8ZB4 - chains A and B; structure by X-ray diffraction, 2.70 A resolution.

[Chain A (and B)]
Name: NAD(+) diphosphatase
Organism: Mycobacteroides abscessus
Notes: EC 3.6.1.22; chain B of this document is another copy of the same molecule, construct and numbering; everything in this record applies to it too
Reference sequence: A0A0U1C370 (A0A0U1C370_9MYCO); residue numbers follow UniProt; this construct covers 1-310
Sequence (318 residues; row label = number of the first residue in the row):
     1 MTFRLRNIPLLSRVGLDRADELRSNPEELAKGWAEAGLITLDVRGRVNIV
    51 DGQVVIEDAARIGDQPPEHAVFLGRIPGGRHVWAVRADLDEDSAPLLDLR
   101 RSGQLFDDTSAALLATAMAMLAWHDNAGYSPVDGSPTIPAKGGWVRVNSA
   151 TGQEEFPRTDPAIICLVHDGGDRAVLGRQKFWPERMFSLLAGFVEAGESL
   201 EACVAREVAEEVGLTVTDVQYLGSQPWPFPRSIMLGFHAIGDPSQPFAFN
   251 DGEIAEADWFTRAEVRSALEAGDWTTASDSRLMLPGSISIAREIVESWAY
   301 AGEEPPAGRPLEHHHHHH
Disordered / not traced: 1, 302-318 (chain B: 1, 272-277, 302-318)
Differences from the reference sequence: expression tag (311-318)
Metal / ion sites: Ca2+ site 1 near Glu-21 (its only coordinating residue here); Ca2+ site 2 near Asp-92 (its only coordinating residue here); Ca2+ site 3: Glu-207, Glu-211; Ca2+ site 4: Glu-207, Glu-210, Asp-251; Ca2+ site 5 near Glu-207 (its only coordinating residue here); Ca2+ site 6 near Asp-258 (its only coordinating residue here)
Small-molecule neighbours: NAD (nicotinamide-adenine-dinucleotide): Arg-158, Asp-160, Ala-162, Ile-164, Gln-179, Phe-181, Trp-182, Ser-188, Leu-189, Ala-191, Gly-192, Phe-193, Trp-227, Arg-231, Ser-232, Met-234, Glu-253, Trp-274, Ser-289

[Chain A / chain B interface]
Residue-residue contacts (75):
  Ser-12(A) / Ser-199(B)
  Arg-18(A) / Glu-195(B)  salt bridge
  Arg-18(A) / Ala-196(B)  hydrogen bond (side chain-backbone)
  Arg-18(A) / Gly-197(B)  hydrogen bond (side chain-backbone)
  Arg-18(A) / Glu-198(B)
  Arg-18(A) / Arg-206(B)
  Asp-20(A) / Glu-195(B)
  Asp-20(A) / Glu-210(B)
  Asp-20(A) / Asp-251(B)
  Arg-23(A) / Glu-195(B)  salt bridge
  Thr-116(A) / Ala-196(B)
  Thr-116(A) / Gly-197(B)
  Ala-119(A) / Ala-196(B)  hydrophobic
  Asn-126(A) / Pro-131(B)
  Asn-126(A) / Val-132(B)
  Ala-127(A) / Pro-131(B)  hydrogen bond (backbone-backbone)
  Gly-128(A) / Pro-131(B)  hydrogen bond (backbone-backbone)
  Tyr-129(A) / Ser-130(B)
  Tyr-129(A) / Pro-131(B)  hydrogen bond (backbone-backbone)
  Tyr-129(A) / Val-132(B)
  Tyr-129(A) / Asp-133(B)
  Tyr-129(A) / Gly-134(B)
  Ser-130(A) / Tyr-129(B)
  Pro-131(A) / Asn-126(B)
  Pro-131(A) / Ala-127(B)
  Pro-131(A) / Gly-128(B)  hydrogen bond (backbone-backbone)
  Pro-131(A) / Tyr-129(B)  hydrogen bond (backbone-backbone)
  Val-132(A) / Asn-126(B)
  Val-132(A) / Tyr-129(B)
  Asp-133(A) / Tyr-129(B)
  Gly-134(A) / Tyr-129(B)
  Trp-144(A) / Glu-195(B)
  Phe-156(A) / Arg-158(B)  hydrogen bond (backbone-side chain)
  Pro-157(A) / Arg-158(B)  hydrogen bond (backbone-side chain)
  Arg-158(A) / Phe-156(B)  hydrogen bond (side chain-backbone)
  Arg-158(A) / Pro-157(B)  hydrogen bond (side chain-backbone)
  Arg-158(A) / Arg-158(B)
  Thr-159(A) / Pro-161(B)
  Thr-159(A) / Ala-196(B)
  Pro-161(A) / Thr-159(B)
  Glu-195(A) / Arg-18(B)  salt bridge
  Glu-195(A) / Arg-23(B)  salt bridge
  Ala-196(A) / Arg-18(B)  hydrogen bond (backbone-side chain)
  Ala-196(A) / Thr-116(B)
  Ala-196(A) / Ala-119(B)  hydrophobic
  Ala-196(A) / Thr-159(B)
  Gly-197(A) / Arg-18(B)  hydrogen bond (backbone-side chain)
  Gly-197(A) / Thr-116(B)
  Gly-197(A) / Pro-226(B)
  Glu-198(A) / Arg-18(B)
  Glu-198(A) / Pro-226(B)
  Glu-198(A) / Ile-233(B)
  Ser-199(A) / Ser-12(B)  hydrogen bond (side chain-backbone)
  Ser-199(A) / Ser-224(B)
  Ser-199(A) / Pro-226(B)
  Leu-200(A) / Tyr-221(B)
  Leu-200(A) / Ser-224(B)  hydrogen bond (backbone-side chain)
  Leu-200(A) / Ile-233(B)  hydrophobic
  Leu-200(A) / Leu-235(B)  hydrophobic
  Glu-201(A) / Tyr-221(B)  hydrogen bond
  Glu-201(A) / Ser-224(B)  hydrogen bond
  Arg-206(A) / Arg-18(B)
  Glu-210(A) / Asp-20(B)
  Tyr-221(A) / Leu-200(B)
  Tyr-221(A) / Glu-201(B)  hydrogen bond
  Tyr-221(A) / Tyr-221(B)  hydrophobic
  Ser-224(A) / Ser-199(B)
  Ser-224(A) / Leu-200(B)  hydrogen bond (side chain-backbone)
  Ser-224(A) / Glu-201(B)  hydrogen bond
  Pro-226(A) / Gly-197(B)
  Pro-226(A) / Glu-198(B)
  Ile-233(A) / Glu-198(B)
  Ile-233(A) / Leu-200(B)  hydrophobic
  Leu-235(A) / Leu-200(B)  hydrophobic
  Asp-251(A) / Asp-20(B)
Interface residues without a listed pair, chain A (43 interface residues in all): Ala-115, Met-120, Val-194, Ala-202, Ala-205, Gly-223, Phe-237
Interface residues without a listed pair, chain B (42 interface residues in all): Val-14, Ala-115, Met-120, Trp-144, Val-194, Gly-223, Phe-237

[Overview]
43 residues of chain A face 42 of chain B across their interface; the contacts include 20 hydrogen bonds and 4
salt bridges. Among the polar pairs are Arg-18(A)/Glu-195(B), Arg-23(A)/Glu-195(B) and Arg-18(A)/Ala-196(B).
Ligands of chain A: NAD. Glu-207(A) and Glu-211(A) form the Ca2+ site 3.
Chain A and chain B are both NAD(+) diphosphatase (Mycobacteroides abscessus); the structure, Crystal
structure of NudC from Mycobacterium abscessus in complex with NAD, was determined by X-ray diffraction
together with 8ZB3 and 8ZB5 from the same study.
